8C5Y - chains H and I of the 12 polymer chains in the assembly; structure by electron microscopy, 3.35 A resolution.

Chain H:
Molecule: RPA32 subunit of the hetero-oligomeric complex involved in homologous recombination
From: Pyrococcus abyssi
UniProt: Q9V1Z1 (Q9V1Z1_PYRAB); residues 2-181 here correspond to UniProt positions 6-185 (UniProt number = residue number + 4)
Sequence (180 residues; numbered 2 to 181; the number before each row is that of its first residue):
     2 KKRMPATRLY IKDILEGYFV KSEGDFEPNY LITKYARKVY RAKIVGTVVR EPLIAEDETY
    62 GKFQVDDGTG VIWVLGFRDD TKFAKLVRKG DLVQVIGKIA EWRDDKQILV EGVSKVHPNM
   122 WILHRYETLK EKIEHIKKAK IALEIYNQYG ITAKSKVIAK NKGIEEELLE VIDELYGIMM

Chain I:
Molecule: RPA14 subunit of the hetero-oligomeric complex involved in homologous recombination
From: Pyrococcus abyssi
UniProt: Q9V1Z0 (Q9V1Z0_PYRAB); residue numbers follow UniProt; this construct covers 6-117
Sequence (112 residues; numbered 6 to 117; the number before each row is that of its first residue):
     6 RRRKPAVERK ISEIREEDTR VSLIGRVIKV DKMDYMFWLD DGTGVAIIES ESDLPKVGQV
    66 VRVIGRIIRN EEGIHIYAEV IQDFSDADLE ALEEIRELER KLLPRLEGEI VW

Interface between chain H and chain I:
Pairs across the interface (30; chain H residue first):
  Tyr11(H) with Glu104(I), hydrogen bond
  Leu16(H) with Arg7(I)
  Thr48(H) with Arg67(I), hydrogen bond; Gln87(I)
  Arg51(H) with Arg8(I)
  Gln65(H) with Arg8(I)
  Asp67(H) with Pro10(I); Ala11(I), hydrogen bond (side chain-backbone)
  Val72(H) with Arg7(I), hydrogen bond (backbone-side chain)
  Gly91(H) with Gln87(I), hydrogen bond (backbone-side chain)
  Asp92(H) with Gln87(I)
  Asp106(H) with Arg7(I), salt bridge
  His118(H) with Asp91(I), salt bridge
  Pro119(H) with Phe89(I), hydrophobic; Ala92(I), hydrophobic
  Asn120(H) with Asp93(I)
  Trp122(H) with Phe89(I), hydrophobic
  Ile123(H) with Asp93(I)
  Arg126(H) with Leu97(I); Glu104(I), salt bridge
  Tyr127(H) with Ala96(I); Glu99(I); Ile100(I), hydrophobic
  Leu130(H) with Leu108(I), hydrophobic
  Ile134(H) with Leu107(I), hydrophobic; Leu111(I), hydrophobic
  Ile137(H) with Leu111(I), hydrophobic
  Lys141(H) with Glu114(I)
  Asn148(H) with Trp117(I)
  Met180(H) with Trp117(I)
Other interface residues (no listed pair), chain H (35 interface residues in all): Tyr36, Val50, Gly69, Thr70, Gly71, Ile73, Lys90, Leu93, Lys107, Lys133, Ala140, Leu144
Other interface residues (no listed pair), chain I (27 interface residues in all): Lys9, Glu13, Glu84, Val85, Leu103, Ile115, Val116

In short:
Chain H and chain I form an interface of 35 and 27 residues respectively; the contacts include 5 hydrogen
bonds and 3 salt bridges. Polar pairs include Asp106(H)-Arg7(I), His118(H)-Asp91(I) and Arg126(H)-Glu104(I).
Here chain H is RPA32 subunit of the hetero-oligomeric complex involved in homologous recombination and chain
I is RPA14 subunit of the hetero-oligomeric complex involved in homologous recombination, both from Pyrococcus
abyssi. Entry 8C5Y (RPA tetrameric supercomplex from Pyrococcus abyssi) was determined by electron microscopy,
deposited together with 8AAJ, 8AAS, 8C5Z, 8OEJ and 8OEL.
